Entry 6Q8W (X-ray diffraction, 3.40 A resolution); this record covers chains 6 and 9 of the 16 polymer chains in the assembly.

Chain 6:
Protein: NADH-quinone oxidoreductase subunit 6
Source organism: Thermus thermophilus (strain HB8 / ATCC 27634 / DSM 579)
Notes: EC 1.6.5.11
UniProt: Q56218 (NQO6_THET8); numbering as in UniProt (aligned over 1-181)
Chain sequence (181 residues; row label = number of the first residue in the row):
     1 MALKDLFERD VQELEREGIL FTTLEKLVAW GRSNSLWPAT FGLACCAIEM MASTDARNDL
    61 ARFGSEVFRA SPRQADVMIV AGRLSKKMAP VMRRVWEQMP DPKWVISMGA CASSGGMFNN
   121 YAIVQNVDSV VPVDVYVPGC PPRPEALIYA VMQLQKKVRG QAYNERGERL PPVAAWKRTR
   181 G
Unresolved in the structure: 1-15
Bound ions: 4Fe-4S cluster Fe: Cys-45, Cys-46, Cys-111, Cys-140
Residues lining bound ligands:
  - Aureothin (HQW): Thr-40, Gly-42, Leu-43, Ala-44, Ala-47, Met-51, Glu-66, Phe-68
  - 4Fe-4S cluster (SF4): Ala-44, Cys-45, Cys-46, Gly-82, Arg-83, Gly-109, Ala-110, Cys-111, Met-117, Phe-118, Gly-139, Cys-140, Pro-141
Curated features (UniProtKB/Swiss-Prot):
  - binding site ([4Fe-4S] cluster): Cys-45, Cys-46, Cys-111, Cys-140
From the paper describing this entry:
  - binding site for Aureothin: Met-51

Chain 9:
Protein: NADH-quinone oxidoreductase subunit 9
Source organism: Thermus thermophilus (strain HB8 / ATCC 27634 / DSM 579)
Notes: EC 1.6.5.11
UniProt: Q56224 (NQO9_THET8); numbering as in UniProt (aligned over 1-182)
Chain sequence (182 residues; row label = number of the first residue in the row):
     1 MTLKALAQSL GITLKYLFSK PVTVPYPDAP VALKPRFHGR HVLTRHPNGL EKCIGCSLCA
    61 AACPAYAIYV EPAENDPENP VSAGERYAKV YEINMLRCIF CGLCEEACPT GAIVLGYDFE
   121 MADYEYSDLV YGKEDMLVDV VGTKPQRREA KRTGKPVKVG YVVPYVRPEL EGFKAPTEGG
   181 KR
Unresolved in the structure: 1, 182
Bound ions: 4Fe-4S cluster Fe site 1: Cys-53, Cys-56, Cys-59, Cys-108; 4Fe-4S cluster Fe site 2: Cys-63, Cys-98, Cys-101, Cys-104
Residues lining bound ligands:
  - 4Fe-4S cluster (SF4), molecule 1: His-41, Ala-62, Cys-63, Pro-64, Ile-68, Ile-93, Cys-98, Ile-99, Phe-100, Cys-101, Gly-102, Leu-103, Cys-104
  - 4Fe-4S cluster (SF4), molecule 2: Leu-43, Lys-52, Cys-53, Ile-54, Gly-55, Cys-56, Ser-57, Leu-58, Cys-59, Val-70, Tyr-91, Cys-108, Pro-109, Thr-110, Ala-112, Ile-113
Curated features (UniProtKB/Swiss-Prot):
  - binding site ([4Fe-4S] cluster): Cys-53, Cys-56, Ser-57, Cys-59, Cys-63, Cys-98, Ile-99, Cys-101, Cys-104, Cys-108

Interface between chain 6 and chain 9:
Pairs across the interface (64; chain 6 residue first):
  Ala-56(6) / Val-22(9)
  Ala-56(6) / Thr-23(9)
  Arg-57(6) / Thr-23(9)  hydrogen bond (backbone-side chain)
  Arg-57(6) / Val-24(9)  hydrogen bond (backbone-backbone)
  Asn-58(6) / Val-24(9)
  Asn-58(6) / Tyr-26(9)
  Asp-59(6) / Thr-23(9)
  Arg-62(6) / Val-24(9)
  Arg-62(6) / Tyr-26(9)  hydrogen bond (side chain-backbone)
  Ala-110(6) / Leu-96(9)
  Ala-110(6) / Cys-98(9)
  Ser-113(6) / Leu-96(9)
  Ser-113(6) / Tyr-126(9)
  Ser-114(6) / Leu-96(9)  hydrogen bond (side chain-backbone)
  Ser-114(6) / Arg-97(9)  hydrogen bond (side chain-backbone)
  Ser-114(6) / Tyr-126(9)
  Gly-115(6) / Arg-97(9)
  Gly-116(6) / Arg-97(9)  hydrogen bond (backbone-side chain)
  Met-117(6) / Ala-65(9)  hydrophobic
  Met-117(6) / Ile-99(9)  hydrophobic
  Asn-119(6) / Arg-97(9)
  Gln-125(6) / Arg-97(9)  hydrogen bond
  Asn-126(6) / Tyr-126(9)
  Asp-134(6) / Tyr-124(9)
  Val-135(6) / Asp-123(9)
  Val-135(6) / Tyr-124(9)  hydrophobic
  Tyr-136(6) / Leu-96(9)  hydrophobic
  Tyr-136(6) / Ala-122(9)
  Tyr-136(6) / Asp-123(9)  hydrogen bond (backbone-backbone)
  Tyr-136(6) / Tyr-124(9)
  Tyr-136(6) / Tyr-126(9)
  Tyr-136(6) / Leu-129(9)  hydrophobic
  Pro-138(6) / Met-95(9)
  Pro-138(6) / Leu-96(9)  hydrophobic
  Pro-138(6) / Met-121(9)  hydrophobic
  Pro-138(6) / Leu-129(9)  hydrophobic
  Cys-140(6) / Ile-99(9)  hydrophobic
  Arg-143(6) / Leu-33(9)
  Arg-143(6) / Phe-37(9)
  Arg-143(6) / Phe-119(9)
  Glu-145(6) / Tyr-26(9)
  Glu-145(6) / Val-31(9)
  Glu-145(6) / Phe-119(9)
  Ala-146(6) / Phe-119(9)
  Ile-148(6) / Tyr-26(9)  hydrophobic
  Tyr-149(6) / Glu-120(9)
  Tyr-149(6) / Ala-122(9)  hydrophobic
  Tyr-149(6) / Gln-146(9)
  Tyr-149(6) / Glu-149(9)
  Ala-150(6) / Ala-122(9)  hydrophobic
  Gln-153(6) / Ala-122(9)
  Gln-153(6) / Tyr-124(9)  hydrogen bond (backbone-side chain)
  Gln-153(6) / Pro-145(9)
  Lys-156(6) / Tyr-124(9)
  Lys-156(6) / Arg-152(9)
  Lys-157(6) / Tyr-124(9)
  Ala-162(6) / Tyr-124(9)
  Tyr-163(6) / Arg-148(9)  hydrogen bond (backbone-side chain)
  Tyr-163(6) / Arg-152(9)  hydrogen bond (backbone-side chain)
  Asn-164(6) / Arg-148(9)  hydrogen bond (backbone-side chain)
  Glu-165(6) / Asp-128(9)  hydrogen bond (backbone-side chain)
  Glu-165(6) / Lys-144(9)
  Glu-165(6) / Arg-148(9)  salt bridge
  Leu-170(6) / Tyr-124(9)  hydrophobic
Other interface residues (no listed pair), chain 6 (37 interface residues in all): Phe-63, Val-137, Gly-139, Arg-166
Other interface residues (no listed pair), chain 9 (35 interface residues in all): Pro-25, Pro-27, Ala-32, Pro-64, Asn-94, Phe-100, Glu-125

Overview:
37 residues of chain 6 and 35 residues of chain 9 are in contact, with 13 hydrogen bonds and 1 salt bridge.
Polar pairs include Glu-165(6)/Arg-148(9), Arg-57(6)/Thr-23(9) and Arg-62(6)/Tyr-26(9). Chain 6 binds
Aureothin and 4Fe-4S cluster. Bound to chain 9: 4Fe-4S cluster. The paper reports a binding site for Aureothin
at Met-51(6).
Here chain 6 is NADH-quinone oxidoreductase subunit 6 and chain 9 is NADH-quinone oxidoreductase subunit 9,
both from Thermus thermophilus (strain HB8 / ATCC 27634 / DSM 579). Entry 6Q8W (Respiratory complex I from
Thermus thermophilus with bound Aureothin) was determined by X-ray diffraction together with 6I0D, 6I1P, 6Q8O,
6Q8X, 6Y11, 6ZIY and 3 further entries from the same study.
